PDB entry 3QN7 | X-ray diffraction, 1.90 A resolution | chains A and B

[Chain A]
Molecule: Urokinase-type plasminogen activator
Organism: Homo sapiens
Notes: EC 3.4.21.73; fragment: Catalytic domain, Urokinase-type plasminogen activator chain B
Reference sequence: P00749 (UROK_HUMAN); residues 1-253 here correspond to UniProt positions 179-431 (UniProt number = residue number + 178)
Amino-acid sequence (253 residues; numbered 1 to 253 plus 19 insertion-coded residues; 19 numbers in that range are skipped by the numbering (no residue carries them; nothing is unmodelled there); the number before each row is that of its first residue):
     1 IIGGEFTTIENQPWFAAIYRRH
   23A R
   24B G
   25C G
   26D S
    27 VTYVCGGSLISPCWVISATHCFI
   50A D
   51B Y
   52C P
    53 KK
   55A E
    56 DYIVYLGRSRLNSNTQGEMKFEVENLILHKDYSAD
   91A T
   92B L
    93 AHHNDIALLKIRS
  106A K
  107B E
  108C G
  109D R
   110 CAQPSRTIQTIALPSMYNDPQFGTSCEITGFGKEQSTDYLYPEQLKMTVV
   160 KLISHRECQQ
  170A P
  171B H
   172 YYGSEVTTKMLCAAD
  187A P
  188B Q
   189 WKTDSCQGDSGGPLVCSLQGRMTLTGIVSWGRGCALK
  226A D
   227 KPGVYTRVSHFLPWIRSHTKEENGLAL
Not modelled in the structure: 246-253
Sequence notes: engineered mutation Ala121 (Cys299 in P00749), Gln144 (Asn322 in P00749)
Cystine bridges: Cys31-Cys47, Cys39-Cys110, Cys135-Cys204, Cys167-Cys183, Cys194-Cys222
Swiss-Prot annotation at these positions:
  - active site (Charge relay system): His46, Asp97, Ser198
  - modified residue: Ser145 (Phosphoserine)

[Chain B]
Molecule: Bicyclic peptide inhibitor
Amino-acid sequence (17 residues; each row starts with the number of its first residue):
     1 ACSRYEVDCRGRGSACG
Not modelled in the structure: 17
Covalent attachments: 1,3,5-tris(bromomethyl)benzene (ZBR) linked to Cys2, Cys9, Cys16
Ligand contacts: 1,3,5-tris(bromomethyl)benzene (ZBR): Ala1, Arg4, Arg10

[Interface between chain A and chain B]
Pairs across the interface (40; chain A residue first):
  Arg20(A) - Arg4(B)
  His22(A) - Arg4(B)
  His22(A) - Tyr5(B)
  Arg23A(A) - Arg4(B)
  Gly24B(A) - Tyr5(B)
  Gly25C(A) - Tyr5(B)
  Thr28(A) - Tyr5(B)
  Tyr29(A) - Val7(B)
  Val30(A) - Val7(B)
  Val30(A) - Asp8(B)  hydrogen bond (backbone-backbone)
  Cys31(A) - Asp8(B)  hydrogen bond
  His46(A) - Asp8(B)  salt bridge
  His46(A) - Arg10(B)
  His46(A) - Gly11(B)
  Ile49(A) - Arg10(B)
  Asp50A(A) - Ala1(B)
  Asp50A(A) - Cys9(B)
  Asp50A(A) - Arg10(B)  salt bridge
  Tyr51B(A) - Ala1(B)  hydrogen bond (side chain-backbone)
  His94(A) - Arg10(B)
  Tyr150(A) - Val7(B)
  Asp192(A) - Arg12(B)  salt bridge
  Ser193(A) - Arg12(B)  hydrogen bond
  Cys194(A) - Arg12(B)
  Gln195(A) - Glu6(B)
  Gln195(A) - Val7(B)  hydrogen bond (side chain-backbone)
  Gln195(A) - Asp8(B)  hydrogen bond (side chain-backbone)
  Gln195(A) - Arg12(B)  hydrogen bond (backbone-backbone)
  Gln195(A) - Ser14(B)
  Gly196(A) - Val7(B)
  Gly196(A) - Asp8(B)  hydrogen bond (backbone-side chain)
  Asp197(A) - Asp8(B)
  Ser198(A) - Asp8(B)  hydrogen bond
  Ser198(A) - Gly11(B)
  Gly219(A) - Arg12(B)
  Gly221(A) - Arg12(B)  hydrogen bond (backbone-side chain)
  Cys222(A) - Arg12(B)
  Lys227(A) - Arg12(B)
  Pro228(A) - Arg12(B)
  Gly229(A) - Arg12(B)
Also at the interface, not in a pair above, chain A (33 interface residues in all): Cys47, Tyr87, Trp218, Arg220, Ala223
Also at the interface, not in a pair above, chain B (14 interface residues in all): Cys2, Ser3, Gly13

[In short]
The interface between chain A and chain B involves 33 residues on one side and 14 on the other, with 10
hydrogen bonds and 3 salt bridges. Polar pairs include His46(A)-Asp8(B), Asp50A(A)-Arg10(B) and
Asp192(A)-Arg12(B). 1,3,5-tris(bromomethyl)benzene is covalently linked to Cys16(B).
Chain A is Urokinase-type plasminogen activator (Homo sapiens) and chain B is Bicyclic peptide inhibitor; the
structure, Potent and selective bicyclic peptide inhibitor (UK18) of human urokinase-type plasminogen
activator(uPA), was determined by X-ray diffraction.
